7VLK - chains A and G of the 12 polymer chains in the assembly; structure by electron microscopy, 2.27 A resolution.

[Chain A]
Molecule: Translation initiation factor eIF-2B subunit alpha
From: Homo sapiens
UniProtKB: Q14232 (EI2BA_HUMAN); residues 1-305 here = UniProt positions 1-305
Amino-acid sequence (307 residues; numbered -1 to 305; the number before each row is that of its first residue; numbers below 1 keep their minus sign (Gly-1 is residue -1)):
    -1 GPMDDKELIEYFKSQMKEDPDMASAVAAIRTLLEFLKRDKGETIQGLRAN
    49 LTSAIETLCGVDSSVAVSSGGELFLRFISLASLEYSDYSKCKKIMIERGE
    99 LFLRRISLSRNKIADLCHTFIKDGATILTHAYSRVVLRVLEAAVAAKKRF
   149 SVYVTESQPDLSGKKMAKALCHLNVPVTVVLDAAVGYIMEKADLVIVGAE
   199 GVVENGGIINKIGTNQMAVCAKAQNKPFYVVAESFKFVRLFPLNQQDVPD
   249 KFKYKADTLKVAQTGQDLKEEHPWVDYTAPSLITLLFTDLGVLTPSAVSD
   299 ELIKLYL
Not modelled in the structure: 255-267
Sequence notes: expression tag (-1 to 0)
Reported in the primary citation:
  - mutagenesis - A47E: unchanged binding to eIF2(alphaP)

[Chain G]
Molecule: Translation initiation factor eIF-2B subunit delta
From: Homo sapiens
UniProtKB: Q9UI10 (EI2BD_HUMAN); residues 1-523 here = UniProt positions 1-523
Amino-acid sequence (523 residues; numbered 1 to 523; the number before each row is that of its first residue):
     1 MAAVAVAVREDSGSGMKAELPPGPGAVGREMTKEEKLQLRKEKKQQKKKR
    51 KEEKGAEPETGSAVSAAQCQVGPTRELPESGIQLGTPREKVPAGRSKAEL
   101 RAERRAKQEAERALKQARKGEQGGPPPKASPSTAGETPSGVKRLPEYPQV
   151 DDLLLRRLVKKPERQQVPTRKDYGSKVSLFSHLPQYSRQNSLTQFMSIPS
   201 SVIHPAMVRLGLQYSQGLVSGSNARCIALLRALQQVIQDYTTPPNEELSR
   251 DLVNKLKPYMSFLTQCRPLSASMHNAIKFLNKEITSVGSSKREEEAKSEL
   301 RAAIDRYVQEKIVLAAQAISRFAYQKISNGDVILVYGCSSLVSRILQEAW
   351 TEGRRFRVVVVDSRPWLEGRHTLRSLVHAGVPASYLLIPAASYVLPEVSK
   401 VLLGAHALLANGSVMSRVGTAQLALVARAHNVPVLVCCETYKFCERVQTD
   451 AFVSNELDDPDDLQCKRGEHVALANWQNHASLRLLNLVYDVTPPELVDLV
   501 ITELGMIPCSSVPVVLRVKSSDQ
Not modelled in the structure: 1-165, 522-523
Curated features (UniProtKB/Swiss-Prot):
  - region: Arg170 to Leu179 (May bind the chemical integrated stress response (ISR) inhibitor ISRIB)
  - modified residue: Ala2 (N-acetylalanine), Ser12 (Phosphoserine), Thr86 (Phosphothreonine), Ser130 (Phosphoserine)
  - natural variant: Arg209 (R209Q: In VWM4), Ala228 (A228V: In VWM4), Leu269 (L269R: In VWM4), Arg357 (R357Q: In VWM4), Arg374 (R374C: In VWM4), Cys465 (C465R: In VWM4), Tyr489 (Y489H: In VWM4)

[Interface between chain A and chain G]
Residue-residue contacts (21):
  Glu202(A) with Met506(G); Ile507(G); Pro508(G)
  Phe239(A) with Lys326(G), hydrogen bond (backbone-side chain); Asp498(G); Leu499(G), hydrophobic; Met506(G); Ile507(G); Pro508(G)
  Leu241(A) with Lys326(G); Lys400(G); Leu435(G), hydrophobic
  Asp245(A) with Lys326(G), salt bridge
  Ser294(A) with Ser510(G)
  Ser297(A) with Pro508(G); Ser511(G), hydrogen bond
  Asp298(A) with Val514(G); Arg517(G), salt bridge
  Ile301(A) with Ile507(G), hydrophobic; Ser511(G)
  Lys302(A) with Arg517(G)
Also at the interface, not in a pair above, chain A (12 interface residues in all): Asn203, Arg237, Pro240
Also at the interface, not in a pair above, chain G (14 interface residues in all): Pro433, Leu504

[Overview]
12 residues of chain A face 14 of chain G across their interface, with 2 hydrogen bonds and 2 salt bridges.
Polar contacts include Asp245(A)-Lys326(G), Asp298(A)-Arg517(G) and Phe239(A)-Lys326(G). The paper reports
that A47E of chain A leaves binding to eIF2(alphaP) unchanged.
Here chain A is Translation initiation factor eIF-2B subunit alpha and chain G is Translation initiation
factor eIF-2B subunit delta, both from Homo sapiens. Entry 7VLK (eIF2B-SFSV NSs C2-imposed) was determined by
electron microscopy together with 7F64, 7F66 and 7F67 from the same study.
